7WVJ - chains A and B of the 4 polymer chains in the assembly; structure by electron microscopy, 3.26 A resolution.

[Chain A (and B)]
Protein: Toll-like receptor 3
Source organism: Homo sapiens
Notes: chain B of this document is another copy of the same molecule, construct and numbering; everything in this record applies to it too
Reference sequence: O15455 (TLR3_HUMAN); residue numbers follow UniProt; this construct covers 27-697
Amino-acid sequence (689 residues; numbered 24 to 712; the number before each row is that of its first residue):
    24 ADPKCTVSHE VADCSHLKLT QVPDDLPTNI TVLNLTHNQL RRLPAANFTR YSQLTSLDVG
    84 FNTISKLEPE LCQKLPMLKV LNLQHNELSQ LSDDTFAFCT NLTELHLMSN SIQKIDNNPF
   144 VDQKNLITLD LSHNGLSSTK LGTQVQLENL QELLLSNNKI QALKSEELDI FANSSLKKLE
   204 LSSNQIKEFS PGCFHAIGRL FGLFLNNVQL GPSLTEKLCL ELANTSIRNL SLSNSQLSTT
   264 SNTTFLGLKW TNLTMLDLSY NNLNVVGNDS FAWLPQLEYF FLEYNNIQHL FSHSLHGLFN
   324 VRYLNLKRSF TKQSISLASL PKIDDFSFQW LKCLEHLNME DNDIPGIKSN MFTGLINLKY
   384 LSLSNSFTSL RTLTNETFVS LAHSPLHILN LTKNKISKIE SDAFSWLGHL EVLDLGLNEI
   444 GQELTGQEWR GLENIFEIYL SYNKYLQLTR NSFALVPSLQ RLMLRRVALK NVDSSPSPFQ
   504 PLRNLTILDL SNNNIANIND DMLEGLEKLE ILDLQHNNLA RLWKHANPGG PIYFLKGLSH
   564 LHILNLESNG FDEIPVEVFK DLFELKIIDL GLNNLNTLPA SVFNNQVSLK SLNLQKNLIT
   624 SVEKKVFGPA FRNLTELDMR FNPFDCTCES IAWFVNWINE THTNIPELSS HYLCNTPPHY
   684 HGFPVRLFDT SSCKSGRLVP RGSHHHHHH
Disordered / not traced: 24-28, 688-712
Construct notes: expression tag (24-26, 698-712); engineered mutation Asp117 (Lys in O15455), Asp139 (Lys in O15455), Asp145 (Lys in O15455)
Curated features (UniProtKB/Swiss-Prot):
  - glycosylation (N-linked (GlcNAc...) asparagine): Asn52, Asn57, Asn70, Asn124, Asn196, Asn247, Asn252, Asn265, Asn275, Asn291, Asn398, Asn413, Asn507, Asn636, Asn662
  - natural variant: Ser134 (S134P: No effect on IFNL1 induction), Arg251 (R251G: No effect on IFNL1 induction), Pro554 (P554S: In IMD83)
  - mutagenesis: Cys95 (C95A: Reduced response to ds-RNA), Cys122 (C122A: Reduced response to ds-RNA), Asn196 (N196G: Reduced expression levels; when associated with R-247), Asn247 (N247R: Reduced response to ds-RNA. Reduced expression levels; when associated with G-196), His539 (H539A: No effect; H539E: Loss of RNA binding. Constitutive activation of NF-kappa-B), Asn541 (N541A: Loss of RNA binding. Abolishes activation of NF-kappa-B)
Disulfides: Cys95-Cys122, Cys649-Cys677

[How chain A and chain B interact]
Residue-residue contacts - 11 pairs, chain A then chain B:
  Asn599(A) with Asn678(B); His684(B), hydrogen bond
  Thr623(A) with Asn678(B); Thr679(B)
  Asp648(A) with Thr679(B)
  Asn678(A) with Asn599(B); Thr623(B)
  Thr679(A) with Thr623(B); Asp648(B); Thr679(B), hydrogen bond
  His684(A) with Asn599(B), hydrogen bond
Interface residues without a listed pair, chain A (11 interface residues in all): Ser624, Glu652, Pro680, Pro681, His682
Interface residues without a listed pair, chain B (11 interface residues in all): Ser624, Glu652, Pro680, Pro681, His682

[In short]
Chain A and chain B each contribute 11 residues to their interface, with 3 hydrogen bonds. Among the polar
pairs are Asn599(A)-His684(B) and Thr679(A)-Thr679(B). From UniProt: 6 mutagenesis sites on chain A.
Chain A and chain B are both Toll-like receptor 3 (Homo sapiens); the structure, NT-mut(K117D,K139D,K145D)
TLR3 -poly I:C complex, was determined by electron microscopy (same publication as 7WV3, 7WV4, 7WV5 and 7WVE).
